Entry 8D42 (electron microscopy, 2.91 A resolution); this record covers chains A and C of the 5 polymer chains in the assembly.

# Chain A
Protein: DNA polymerase subunit gamma-1
Source organism: Homo sapiens
Notes: EC 2.7.7.7
UniProt: P54098 (DPOG1_HUMAN); residue numbers follow UniProt; this construct covers 1-1239
Sequence (1239 residues; numbered 1 to 1239; the number before each row is that of its first residue):
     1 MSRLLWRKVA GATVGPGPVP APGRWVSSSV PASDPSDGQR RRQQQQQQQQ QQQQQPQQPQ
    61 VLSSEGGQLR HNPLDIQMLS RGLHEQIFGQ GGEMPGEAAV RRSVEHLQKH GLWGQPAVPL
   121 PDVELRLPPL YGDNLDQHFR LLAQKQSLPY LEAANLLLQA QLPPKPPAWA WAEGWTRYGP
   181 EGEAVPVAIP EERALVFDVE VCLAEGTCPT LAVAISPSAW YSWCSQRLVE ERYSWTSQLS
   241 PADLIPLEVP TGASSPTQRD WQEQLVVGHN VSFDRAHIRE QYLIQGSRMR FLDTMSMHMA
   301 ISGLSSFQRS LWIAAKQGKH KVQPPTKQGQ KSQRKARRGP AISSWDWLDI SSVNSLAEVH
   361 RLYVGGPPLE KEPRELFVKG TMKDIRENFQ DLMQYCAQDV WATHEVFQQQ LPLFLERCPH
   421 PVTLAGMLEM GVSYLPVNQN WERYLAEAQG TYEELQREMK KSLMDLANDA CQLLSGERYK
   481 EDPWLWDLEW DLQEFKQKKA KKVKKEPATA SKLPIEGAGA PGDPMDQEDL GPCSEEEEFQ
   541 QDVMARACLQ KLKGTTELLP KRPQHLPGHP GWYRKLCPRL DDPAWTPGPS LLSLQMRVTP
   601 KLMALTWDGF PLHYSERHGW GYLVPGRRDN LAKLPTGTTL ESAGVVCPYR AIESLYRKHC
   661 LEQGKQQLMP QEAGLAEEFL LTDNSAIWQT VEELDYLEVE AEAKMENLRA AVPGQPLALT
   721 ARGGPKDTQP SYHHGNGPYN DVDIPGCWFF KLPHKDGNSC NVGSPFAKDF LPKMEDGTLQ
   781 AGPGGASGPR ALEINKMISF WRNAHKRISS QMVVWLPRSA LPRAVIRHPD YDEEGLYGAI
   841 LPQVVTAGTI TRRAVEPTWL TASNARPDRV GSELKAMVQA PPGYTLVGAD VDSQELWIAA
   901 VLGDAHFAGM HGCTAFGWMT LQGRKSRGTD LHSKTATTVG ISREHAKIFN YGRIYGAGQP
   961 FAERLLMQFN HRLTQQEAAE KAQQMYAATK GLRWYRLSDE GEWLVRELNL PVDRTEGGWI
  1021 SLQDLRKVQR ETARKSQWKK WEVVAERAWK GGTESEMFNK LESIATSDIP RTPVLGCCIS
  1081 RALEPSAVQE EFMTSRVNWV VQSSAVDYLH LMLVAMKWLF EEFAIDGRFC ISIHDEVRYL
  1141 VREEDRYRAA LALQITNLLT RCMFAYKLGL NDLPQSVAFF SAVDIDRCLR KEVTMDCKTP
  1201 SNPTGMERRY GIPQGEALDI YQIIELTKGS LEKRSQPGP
Unresolved in the structure: 1-68, 252-259, 317-341, 500-529, 632-644, 664-729, 998-1048, 1236-1239
Cystine bridges: Cys418-Cys1077
Swiss-Prot annotation at these positions:
  - region: Gln43 to Gln55 (Does not contribute to polymerase and exonuclease enzymatic activities), Thr858 to Asn864 (Trigger loop)
  - motif: Val196 to Glu200 (Exo I), Val267 to Arg275 (Exo II), Tyr395 to Thr403 (Exo III), Val887 to Leu896 (Pol A), Arg943 to Gly958 (Pol B), His1134 to Val1141 (Pol C)
  - active site: Asp198 (Exonuclease activity)
  - binding site (DNA): Ser306, Ser593, Lys806, Thr849, Thr1094, Ser1095
  - binding site (RNA): Arg579, His754, Gly763, Lys768, Ser863, Arg869
  - binding site (a 2'-deoxyribonucleoside 5'-triphosphate): Asp890, Val891, Ser893, Glu895, Arg943, Lys947, Tyr951, Asp1135
  - binding site (Mg(2+)): Asp890, Val891, Asp1135
  - site (Critical for replication fidelity and mismatch recognition): Arg853, Gln1102
  - natural variant: Arg3 (R3P: In PEOB1 and SANDO), Gln55 (Q55QQ; Q55QQQ), Arg227 (R227W: In PEOB1 and MTDPS4B), Arg232 (R232G: In MTDPS4A; R232H: In LS), Leu244 (L244P: In MTDPS4A), Thr251 (T251I: In PEOB1, MTDPS4A and MTDPS4B), Gly268 (G268A: In PEOB1), Arg275 (R275Q: Found in a patient with epileptic encephalopathy, developmental delay and moderate intellectual disability; uncertain significance), His277 (H277L: In PEOB1; uncertain significance), Gly303 (G303R: In MTDPS4A), Leu304 (L304R: In PEOB1 and SANDO; L304SANDO: In PEOB1), Ser305 (S305R: In MTDPS4A), 52 further natural variant entries in UniProt
  - mutagenesis: Asp198 (D198A: Abolishes exonuclease activity; when associated with A-200. Decreases polymerase exonucleolytic proofreading by 30-fold for the T:G mismatch and by 14-fold for the A:A mismatch ...), Glu200 (E200A: Abolishes exonuclease activity; when associated with A-198. Decreases polymerase exonucleolytic proofreading by 30-fold for the T:G mismatch and by 14-fold for the A:A mismatch ...), Asp274 (D274A: Unable to idle at the 5'-end of the nascent DNA strand. Continues DNA synthesis into double-stranded DNA past the 5'-end creating a flap structure that cannot be ligated), Lys498 (K498C: Decreases processive DNA synthesis), Lys499 (K499C: Decreases processive DNA synthesis), Lys501 (K501C: Decreases processive DNA synthesis), Val543 to Leu558 (Markedly decreases the stimulation by POLG2, resulting in impaired processive DNA synthesis), Leu549 (L549N: Decreases processive DNA synthesis), Leu552 (L552N: Decreases processive DNA synthesis), Lys553 (K553N: Decreases processive DNA synthesis), Arg853 (R853A: Abolishes primer DNA extention in the presence of dNTPs. Impairs intrinsic polymerase processivity. Enhances exonuclease activity leading to primer DNA degradation), Asp890 (D890N: Abolishes DNA polymerase activity), 1 further mutagenesis entry in UniProt

# Chain C
Protein: DNA polymerase subunit gamma-2, mitochondrial
Source organism: Homo sapiens
Notes: EC 2.7.7.7
UniProt: Q9UHN1 (DPOG2_HUMAN); numbering as in UniProt (aligned over 1-485)
Sequence (485 residues; each row starts with the number of its first residue):
     1 MRSRVAVRAC HKVCRCLLSG FGGRVDAGQP ELLTERSSPK GGHVKSHAEL EGNGEHPEAP
    61 GSGEGSEALL EICQRRHFLS GSKQQLSRDS LLSGCHPGFG PLGVELRKNL AAEWWTSVVV
   121 FREQVFPVDA LHHKPGPLLP GDSAFRLVSA ETLREILQDK ELSKEQLVAF LENVLKTSGK
   181 LRENLLHGAL EHYVNCLDLV NKRLPYGLAQ IGVCFHPVFD TKQIRNGVKS IGEKTEASLV
   241 WFTPPRTSNQ WLDFWLRHRL QWWRKFAMSP SNFSSSDCQD EEGRKGNKLY YNFPWGKELI
   301 ETLWNLGDHE LLHMYPGNVS KLHGRDGRKN VVPCVLSVNG DLDRGMLAYL YDSFQLTENS
   361 FTRKKNLHRK VLKLHPCLAP IKVALDVGRG PTLELRQVCQ GLFNELLENG ISVWPGYLET
   421 MQSSLEQLYS KYDEMSILFT VLVTETTLEN GLIHLRSRDT TMKEMMHISK LKDFLIKYIS
   481 SAKNV
Unresolved in the structure: 1-66, 220-227, 356-367
Swiss-Prot annotation at these positions:
  - modified residue: Ser38 (Phosphoserine)
  - natural variant: Arg182 (R182W: In MTDPS16), Gly416 (G416A: No functional deficit), Asp433 (D433Y: In MTDPS16B), Gly451 (G451E: In PEOA4)

# Chain A / chain C interface
Contacting residue pairs (10):
  Leu530(A) with Arg246(C); Asp326(C); Gly327(C)
  Gly531(A) with Arg246(C), hydrogen bond (backbone-side chain); Thr247(C); Asp326(C), hydrogen bond (backbone-side chain)
  Pro532(A) with Trp251(C)
  Cys533(A) with Gln250(C); Trp251(C), hydrophobic
  Ser534(A) with Phe254(C)
Interface residues without a listed pair, chain A (7 interface residues in all): Glu536, Glu538
Interface residues without a listed pair, chain C (9 interface residues in all): Arg257, His258

# Overview
7 residues of chain A and 9 residues of chain C are in contact; the contacts include 2 hydrogen bonds. Polar
contacts include Gly531(A)-Arg246(C) and Gly531(A)-Asp326(C).
Here chain A is DNA polymerase subunit gamma-1 and chain C is DNA polymerase subunit gamma-2, mitochondrial,
both from Homo sapiens. Entry 8D42 (Human mitochondrial DNA polymerase gamma ternary complex with GT basepair
in editing conformer (composite)) was determined by electron microscopy (same publication as 8D33, 8D37 and
8D3R).
